Entry 5B8B (X-ray diffraction, 3.10 A resolution); this record covers chains D and E of the 10 polymer chains in the assembly.

== Chain D (and E) ==
Protein: Alkyl hydroperoxide reductase subunit C, Peroxiredoxin-2
From: Escherichia coli (strain K12)
Notes: EC 1.11.1.15; chain E of this document is another copy of the same molecule, construct and numbering; everything in this record applies to it too
UniProtKB: chimeric construct of P0AE08, P32119: residues 1-186 from P0AE08 (AHPC_ECOLI) positions 1-186 (same numbers); residues 187-192 from P32119 positions 193-198 (UniProt number = residue number + 6)
Chain sequence (192 residues; row label = number of the first residue in the row):
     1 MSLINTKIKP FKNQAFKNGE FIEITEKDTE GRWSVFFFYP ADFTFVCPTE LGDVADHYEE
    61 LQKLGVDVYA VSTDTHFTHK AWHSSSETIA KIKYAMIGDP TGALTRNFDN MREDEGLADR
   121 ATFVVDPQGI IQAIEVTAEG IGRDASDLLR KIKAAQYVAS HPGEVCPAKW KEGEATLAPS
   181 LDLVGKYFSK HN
Not modelled in the structure: 165-192 (chain E: 167-192)
UniProt features mapped onto this chain:
  - active site: C47 (Cysteine sulfenic acid (-SOH) intermediate)
  - modified residue (N6-acetyllysine): K17, K93, K153, K169, K171
From the paper describing this entry:
  - catalytic residues: P40, T44, R120
  - mutagenesis - S86A/T88A (0.089 s-1): unchanged catalytic activity

== Chain D / chain E interface ==
Pairs across the interface (28; chain D residue first):
  D42(D) - F77(E)
  F43(D) - F77(E)
  F43(D) - T78(E)
  F43(D) - A81(E)  hydrophobic
  D74(D) - T75(E)
  D74(D) - T78(E)  hydrogen bond
  T75(D) - D74(E)
  T75(D) - L117(E)
  F77(D) - D42(E)
  F77(D) - F43(E)
  F77(D) - T44(E)
  T78(D) - D74(E)  hydrogen bond
  T78(D) - T78(E)
  A81(D) - F43(E)  hydrophobic
  P100(D) - E115(E)
  P100(D) - G116(E)
  T101(D) - E113(E)
  T101(D) - D114(E)
  T101(D) - E115(E)
  T101(D) - G116(E)
  E113(D) - T101(E)
  D114(D) - T101(E)
  E115(D) - P100(E)
  E115(D) - T101(E)
  G116(D) - P100(E)
  G116(D) - T101(E)
  L117(D) - T75(E)
  L117(D) - P100(E)  hydrophobic
Also at the interface, not in a pair above, chain D (16 interface residues in all): A41, T44
Also at the interface, not in a pair above, chain E (16 interface residues in all): A41

== Overview ==
Chain D and chain E each contribute 16 residues to their interface, with 2 hydrogen bonds. The hydrogen-bonded
pair is D74(D)-T78(E). From UniProt: active-site residue C47(D) on chain D. The paper reports catalytic
residues P40(D), T44(D) and R120(D); S86A/T88A of chain D leave catalytic activity unchanged.
Both chains are Alkyl hydroperoxide reductase subunit C, Peroxiredoxin-2 (Escherichia coli (strain K12)).
Entry 5B8B (Crystal structure of reduced chimeric E.coli AhpC1-186-YFSKHN) was determined by X-ray
diffraction, deposited together with 5B8A.
